Entry 6PSZ (electron microscopy, 3.20 A resolution); this record covers chains 1 and 3 of the 3 polymer chains in the assembly.

[Chain 1]
Protein: VP1
Organism: Poliovirus type 1 (strain Mahoney)
Reference sequence: P03300 (POLG_POL1M); residues 1-302 here correspond to UniProt positions 580-881 (UniProt number = residue number + 579)
Chain sequence (302 residues; row label = number of the first residue in the row):
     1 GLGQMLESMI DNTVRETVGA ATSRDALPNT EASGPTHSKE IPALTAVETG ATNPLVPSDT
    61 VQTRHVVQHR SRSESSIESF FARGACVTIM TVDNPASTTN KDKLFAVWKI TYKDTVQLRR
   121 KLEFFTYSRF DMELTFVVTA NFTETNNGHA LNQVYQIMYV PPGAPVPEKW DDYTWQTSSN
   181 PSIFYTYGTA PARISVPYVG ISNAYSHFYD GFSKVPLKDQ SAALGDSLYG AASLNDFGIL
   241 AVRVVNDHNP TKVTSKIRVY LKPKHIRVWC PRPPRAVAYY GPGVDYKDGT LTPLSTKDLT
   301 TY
Unresolved in the structure: 1-68, 214-233, 282-302
UniProt features mapped onto this chain:
  - region: Gly1 to Ala21 (Amphipathic alpha-helix)
  - site: Tyr302 (Cleavage)

[Chain 3]
Protein: VP3
Organism: Poliovirus type 1 (strain Mahoney)
Reference sequence: Q8QYM4 (Q8QYM4_9ENTO); residues 1-238 here correspond to UniProt positions 342-579 (UniProt number = residue number + 341)
Chain sequence (238 residues; row label = number of the first residue in the row):
     1 GLPVMNTPGS NQYLTADNFQ SPCALPEFDV TPPIDIPGEV KNMMELAEID TMIPFDLSAT
    61 KKNTMEMYRV RLSDKPHTDD PILCLSLSPA SDPRLSHTML GEILNYYTHW AGSLKFTFLF
   121 CGSMMATGKL LVSYAPPGAD PPKKRKEAML GTHVIWDIGL QSSCTMVVPW ISNTTYRQTI
   181 DDSFTEGGYI SVFYQTRIVV PLSTPREMDI LGFVSACNDF SVRLLRDTTH IEQKALAQ
Unresolved in the structure: 232-238

[How chain 1 and chain 3 interact]
Residue-residue contacts (104; chain 1 residue first):
  His69(1) - Asn218(3)
  His69(1) - Asp219(3)  hydrogen bond (backbone-backbone)
  Arg70(1) - Ala111(3)  hydrogen bond (side chain-backbone)
  Arg70(1) - Gly112(3)
  Arg70(1) - Tyr176(3)  hydrogen bond
  Arg70(1) - Asp219(3)  hydrogen bond (side chain-backbone)
  Arg70(1) - Ser221(3)  hydrogen bond
  Arg72(1) - Asn42(3)  hydrogen bond (backbone-side chain)
  Arg72(1) - Met44(3)
  Arg72(1) - Glu48(3)  salt bridge
  Arg72(1) - Asn218(3)  hydrogen bond (side chain-backbone)
  Arg72(1) - Phe220(3)  hydrogen bond (side chain-backbone)
  Glu74(1) - Tyr107(3)  hydrogen bond (backbone-side chain)
  Glu74(1) - Arg223(3)
  Glu74(1) - Leu224(3)
  Glu74(1) - Leu225(3)
  Ser75(1) - Asn42(3)  hydrogen bond
  Ser75(1) - Met43(3)  hydrogen bond (backbone-backbone)
  Ser75(1) - Met44(3)
  Ser75(1) - Tyr107(3)
  Ser75(1) - Val222(3)
  Ser76(1) - Lys41(3)
  Ser76(1) - Asn42(3)
  Ile77(1) - Val40(3)
  Ile77(1) - Lys41(3)
  Ile77(1) - Asn42(3)
  Ile77(1) - Met43(3)  hydrophobic
  Phe80(1) - Met43(3)  hydrophobic
  Phe80(1) - Tyr107(3)
  Arg83(1) - Leu225(3)
  Gly84(1) - Thr15(3)
  Val116(1) - Ile231(3)  hydrophobic
  Gln117(1) - Asp227(3)
  Gln117(1) - Thr229(3)  hydrogen bond (side chain-backbone)
  Arg120(1) - Glu102(3)  salt bridge
  Arg120(1) - Tyr106(3)  hydrogen bond
  Arg120(1) - Thr229(3)
  Lys121(1) - Tyr106(3)
  Lys121(1) - Asp227(3)  salt bridge
  Phe124(1) - Met43(3)  hydrophobic
  Phe124(1) - Leu46(3)  hydrophobic
  Phe124(1) - Met99(3)  hydrophobic
  Phe124(1) - Tyr106(3)  hydrophobic
  Phe125(1) - Val40(3)  hydrophobic
  Phe125(1) - Met43(3)  hydrophobic
  Phe125(1) - Leu46(3)  hydrophobic
  Tyr127(1) - Ile36(3)  hydrophobic
  Arg129(1) - Val30(3)
  Arg129(1) - Thr31(3)  hydrogen bond (side chain-backbone)
  Arg129(1) - Pro32(3)
  Arg129(1) - Pro33(3)
  Glu133(1) - Phe19(3)
  Glu133(1) - Ser21(3)  hydrogen bond
  Thr135(1) - Tyr13(3)
  Val137(1) - Tyr13(3)  hydrophobic
  Pro181(1) - Ala24(3)
  Ala190(1) - Asn11(3)
  Pro191(1) - Asn11(3)
  Pro191(1) - Tyr13(3)  hydrophobic
  Arg193(1) - Tyr13(3)
  Arg193(1) - Asp17(3)  salt bridge
  Arg193(1) - Phe19(3)
  Arg193(1) - Ser21(3)
  Arg193(1) - Pro22(3)
  Ile194(1) - Pro22(3)
  Ile194(1) - Ala24(3)  hydrophobic
  Ser195(1) - Ser21(3)
  Ser195(1) - Pro22(3)  hydrogen bond (backbone-backbone)
  Ser195(1) - Cys23(3)  hydrogen bond (backbone-side chain)
  Ser195(1) - Ala24(3)
  Pro197(1) - Cys23(3)
  Pro197(1) - Leu25(3)
  Tyr198(1) - Phe28(3)
  Tyr198(1) - Val30(3)
  Val199(1) - Leu25(3)  hydrophobic
  Gly200(1) - Thr31(3)  hydrogen bond (backbone-side chain)
  Ile201(1) - Thr31(3)
  Ser202(1) - Thr31(3)
  Asn203(1) - Thr31(3)
  Asn203(1) - Pro32(3)
  Asn203(1) - Ile34(3)
  Ala204(1) - Ile36(3)  hydrophobic
  Tyr260(1) - Tyr13(3)
  Lys262(1) - Ala16(3)
  Lys262(1) - Asp17(3)  hydrogen bond (side chain-backbone)
  Lys264(1) - Asn18(3)  hydrogen bond
  Arg267(1) - Pro33(3)
  Arg267(1) - Glu39(3)  salt bridge
  Val268(1) - Glu39(3)
  Val268(1) - Val40(3)  hydrogen bond (backbone-backbone)
  Trp269(1) - Ile36(3)  hydrogen bond (side chain-backbone)
  Trp269(1) - Gly38(3)
  Trp269(1) - Glu39(3)
  Cys270(1) - Pro37(3)  hydrogen bond (side chain-backbone)
  Cys270(1) - Gly38(3)  hydrogen bond (backbone-backbone)
  Pro271(1) - Val40(3)
  Pro271(1) - Leu46(3)  hydrophobic
  Arg272(1) - Met99(3)
  Pro274(1) - Met99(3)
  Pro274(1) - Glu102(3)
  Val277(1) - Thr229(3)
  Val277(1) - His230(3)
  Tyr280(1) - Ile231(3)
  Gly281(1) - Ile231(3)
Also at the interface, not in a pair above, chain 1 (51 interface residues in all): Ser79, Tyr159, Pro161
Also at the interface, not in a pair above, chain 3 (51 interface residues in all): Ile103, Thr175, Thr228

[Summary]
Chain 1 and chain 3 each contribute 51 residues to their interface, with 24 hydrogen bonds and 5 salt bridges.
Among the polar pairs are Arg72(1)-Glu48(3), Arg120(1)-Glu102(3) and Lys121(1)-Asp227(3).
Chain 1 is VP1 and chain 3 is VP3, both from Poliovirus type 1 (strain Mahoney); the structure, Poliovirus
(Type 1 Mahoney), heat-catalysed 135S particle, was determined by electron microscopy together with 6Q0B, 6P9O
and 6P9W from the same study.
